PDB entry 6R21 | electron microscopy, 3.33 A resolution | chains N and d of the 30 polymer chains in the assembly

# Chain N
Name: Tail tubular protein gp11
From: Enterobacteria phage T7
Reference sequence: P03746 (TUBE1_BPT7); residues 1-196 here = UniProt positions 1-196
Sequence (231 residues; numbered -34 to 196; the number before each row is that of its first residue; numbers below 1 keep their minus sign (Met-34 is residue -34)):
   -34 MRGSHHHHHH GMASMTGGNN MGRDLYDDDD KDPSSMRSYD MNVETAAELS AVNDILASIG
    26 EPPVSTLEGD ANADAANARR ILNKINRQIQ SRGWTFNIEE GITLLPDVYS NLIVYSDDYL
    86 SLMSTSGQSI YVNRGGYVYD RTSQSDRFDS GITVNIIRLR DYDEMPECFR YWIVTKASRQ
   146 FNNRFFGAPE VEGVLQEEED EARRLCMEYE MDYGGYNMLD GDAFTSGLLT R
Disordered / not traced: -34 to 5
Differences from the reference sequence: initiating methionine (-34); expression tag (-33 to 0)
Disulfide bonds: Cys133-Cys171

# Chain d
Name: Tail tubular protein gp12
From: Enterobacteria phage T7
Reference sequence: P03747 (TUBE2_BPT7); residues 1-794 here = UniProt positions 1-794
Sequence (794 residues; row label = number of the first residue in the row):
     1 MALISQSIKN LKGGISQQPD ILRYPDQGSR QVNGWSSETE GLQKRPPLVF LNTLGDNGAL
    61 GQAPYIHLIN RDEHEQYYAV FTGSGIRVFD LSGNEKQVRY PNGSNYIKTA NPRNDLRMVT
   121 VADYTFIVNR NVVAQKNTKS VNLPNYNPNQ DGLINVRGGQ YGRELIVHIN GKDVAKYKIP
   181 DGSQPEHVNN TDAQWLAEEL AKQMRTNLSD WTVNVGQGFI HVTAPSGQQI DSFTTKDGYA
   241 DQLINPVTHY AQSFSKLPPN APNGYMVKIV GDASKSADQY YVRYDAERKV WTETLGWNTE
   301 DQVLWETMPH ALVRAADGNF DFKWLEWSPK SCGDVDTNPW PSFVGSSIND VFFFRNRLGF
   361 LSGENIILSR TAKYFNFYPA SIANLSDDDP IDVAVSTNRI AILKYAVPFS EELLIWSDEA
   421 QFVLTASGTL TSKSVELNLT TQFDVQDRAR PFGIGRNVYF ASPRSSFTSI HRYYAVQDVS
   481 SVKNAEDITS HVPNYIPNGV FSICGSGTEN FCSVLSHGDP SKIFMYKFLY LNEELRQQSW
   541 SHWDFGENVQ VLACQSISSD MYVILRNEFN TFLARISFTK NAIDLQGEPY RAFMDMKIRY
   601 TIPSGTYNDD TFTTSIHIPT IYGANFGRGK ITVLEPDGKI TVFEQPTAGW NSDPWLRLSG
   661 NLEGRMVYIG FNINFVYEFS KFLIKQTADD GSTSTEDIGR LQLRRAWVNY ENSGTFDIYV
   721 ENQSSNWKYT MAGARLGSNT LRAGRLNLGT GQYRFPVVGN AKFNTVYILS DETTPLNIIG
   781 CGWEGNYLRR SSGI
Disordered / not traced: 1, 736-744
Disulfide bonds: Cys504-Cys554

# How chain N and chain d interact
Pairs across the interface (20; chain N residue first):
  Ile24(N) with Gln702(d)
  Gly25(N) with Gln702(d); Val758(d)
  Glu26(N) with Asn722(d), hydrogen bond; Val758(d); Gly759(d)
  Pro27(N) with Ser725(d)
  Ala36(N) with Gln723(d)
  Asn37(N) with Gln723(d), hydrogen bond; Ser724(d)
  Asp39(N) with Arg700(d), salt bridge
  Phe150(N) with Arg700(d)
  Phe151(N) with Arg700(d); Gln702(d); Asn786(d); Tyr787(d); Leu788(d)
  Gly152(N) with Leu788(d)
  Ala153(N) with Leu788(d), hydrophobic
  Pro154(N) with Leu788(d)
Also at the interface, not in a pair above, chain N (14 interface residues in all): Ala38, Arg149
Also at the interface, not in a pair above, chain d (13 interface residues in all): Asn760, Arg790

# Overview
14 residues of chain N and 13 residues of chain d are in contact; the contacts include 2 hydrogen bonds and 1
salt bridge. Polar contacts include Asp39(N)-Arg700(d), Glu26(N)-Asn722(d) and Asn37(N)-Gln723(d).
Here chain N is Tail tubular protein gp11 and chain d is Tail tubular protein gp12, both from Enterobacteria
phage T7. Entry 6R21 (Cryo-EM structure of T7 bacteriophage fiberless tail complex) was determined by electron
microscopy (same publication as 6QWP, 6QX5 and 6QXM).
